PDB entry 8VNE | X-ray diffraction, 1.57 A resolution | chains C and A of the 4 polymer chains in the assembly

# Chain C
Molecule: 21-nt DNA strand
Sequence (21 nucleotides; numbered 401 to 421; the number before each row is that of its first residue):
   401 TTGACTCTCT TAAGAGAGTC A
Ion coordination: Mn2+: DA413, DG414 (shared with 1 residue of chain B); Na+: DA413, DG414 (shared with 1 residue of chain B)

# Chain A
Molecule: Intron-encoded endonuclease I-PpoI
From: Physarum polycephalum
Notes: EC 3.1.-.-
UniProtKB: Q94702 (PPO1_PHYPO); residue numbers follow UniProt; this construct covers 2-163
Sequence (162 residues; each row starts with the number of its first residue):
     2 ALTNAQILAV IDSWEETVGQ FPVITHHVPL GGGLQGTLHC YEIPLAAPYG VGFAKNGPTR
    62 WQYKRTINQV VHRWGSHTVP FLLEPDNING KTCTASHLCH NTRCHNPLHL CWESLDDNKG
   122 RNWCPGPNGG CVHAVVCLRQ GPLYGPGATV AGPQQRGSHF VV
Ion coordination: Zn2+ site 1: Cys41, Cys100, Cys105, His110; Mn2+: Asn119 (shared with 2 residues of chain D); Na+: Asn119 (shared with 2 residues of chain D); Zn2+ site 2: Cys125, Cys132, His134, Cys138
What the authors report for this chain:
  - catalytic residues: His98
  - mutagenesis - H78A/H98A, H98A: decreased catalytic activity
  - mutagenesis - H78A: unchanged catalytic activity

# Chain C / chain A interface
Residue-residue contacts (19; chain C residue first):
  DT401(C) with Thr67(A), phosphate contact
  DT402(C) with Arg66(A), salt bridge to the phosphate; Thr67(A), base contact; Val72(A), base contact
  DG403(C) with Val52(A), phosphate contact; Gly53(A), hydrogen bond to the phosphate; Lys65(A), hydrogen bond to the base
  DA404(C) with Ala48(A), phosphate contact; Pro49(A), phosphate contact; Ala55(A), base contact; Lys65(A), base contact
  DC405(C) with Ala48(A), phosphate contact; Lys56(A), base contact
  DT406(C) with Lys56(A), base contact; Asn57(A), base contact
  DC407(C) with Asn57(A), hydrogen bond to the base
  DT411(C) with Leu116(A), base contact; Lys120(A), hydrogen bond to the base
  DA412(C) with Asp117(A), sugar contact
Also at the interface, not in a pair above, chain C (11 interface residues in all): DT408, DT410
Also at the interface, not in a pair above, chain A (17 interface residues in all): Tyr50, Phe54, Arg74

# Summary
The interface between chain C and chain A involves 11 residues on one side and 17 on the other; the contacts
include 4 hydrogen bonds and 1 salt bridge. Among the polar pairs are DG403(C)-Lys65(A), DC407(C)-Asn57(A) and
DT411(C)-Lys120(A). From the paper: the catalytic residue His98(A); H78A/H98A and H98A of chain A reduce
catalytic activity.
Chain C is a 21-nt DNA strand and chain A is Intron-encoded endonuclease I-PpoI (Physarum polycephalum); the
structure, Homing endonuclease I-PpoI-DNA complex:reaction at pH6.0 (K+ MES) with 500 uM Mn2+ for 10s, was
determined by X-ray diffraction (same publication as 8VMO, 8VMP, 8VMQ, 8VMR, 8VMS, 8VMT and 35 further
entries).
